Entry 3TYY (X-ray diffraction, 2.40 A resolution); this record covers chains A and B.

# Chain A (and B)
Molecule: Lamin-B1
From: Homo sapiens
Notes: fragment: Coil 2 (UNP RESIDUES: 311-388); chain B of this document is another copy of the same molecule, construct and numbering; everything in this record applies to it too
UniProtKB: P20700 (LMNB1_HUMAN); residues 311-388 here = UniProt positions 311-388
Chain sequence (95 residues; each row starts with the number of its first residue):
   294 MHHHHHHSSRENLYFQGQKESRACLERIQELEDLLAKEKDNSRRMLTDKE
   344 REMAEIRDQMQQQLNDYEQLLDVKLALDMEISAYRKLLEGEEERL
Unresolved in the structure: 294-310, 386-388 (chain B: 294-312, 384-388)
Sequence notes: expression tag (294-310)
UniProt features mapped onto this chain:
  - modified residue: Lys330 (N6-acetyllysine), Ser375 (Phosphoserine)
  - cross-link (Glycyl lysine isopeptide (Lys-Gly)): Lys312 (interchain with G-Cter in SUMO2), Lys330 (interchain with G-Cter in SUMO2)
Reported in the primary citation:
  - self-association interface (contacts with another copy of this molecule); pairs are residue here / residue on that copy: Cys317-Cys317 (disulfide), Arg320-Glu325 (salt bridge), Glu343-Lys342, Glu345-Arg350 (salt bridge), Arg378-Glu373 (salt bridge)

# Chain A / chain B interface
Residue-residue contacts - 74 pairs, chain A then chain B:
  Glu313(A) with Ser314(B), hydrogen bond; Cys317(B)
  Ser314(A) with Glu313(B), hydrogen bond
  Cys317(A) with Glu313(B); Cys317(B), disulfide
  Arg320(A) with Ile321(B); Glu325(B), salt bridge
  Ile321(A) with Arg320(B); Ile321(B), hydrophobic; Leu324(B)
  Leu324(A) with Ile321(B); Leu324(B), hydrophobic
  Glu325(A) with Arg320(B), salt bridge; Leu324(B)
  Leu327(A) with Leu328(B)
  Leu328(A) with Leu327(B); Leu328(B), hydrophobic
  Glu331(A) with Glu331(B); Lys332(B); Ser335(B), hydrogen bond
  Lys332(A) with Glu331(B)
  Ser335(A) with Ser335(B), hydrogen bond; Met338(B)
  Met338(A) with Leu339(B), hydrophobic
  Leu339(A) with Met338(B), hydrophobic; Lys342(B)
  Lys342(A) with Glu343(B)
  Glu343(A) with Lys342(B), salt bridge
  Glu345(A) with Arg350(B), salt bridge
  Met346(A) with Glu345(B); Met346(B), hydrophobic
  Ile349(A) with Met346(B), hydrophobic; Ile349(B), hydrophobic; Arg350(B)
  Arg350(A) with Ile349(B)
  Gln352(A) with Met353(B)
  Met353(A) with Ile349(B), hydrophobic; Gln352(B); Met353(B), hydrophobic; Gln356(B), hydrogen bond (backbone-side chain)
  Gln356(A) with Met353(B); Gln356(B), hydrogen bond; Leu357(B)
  Leu357(A) with Gln356(B)
  Asp359(A) with Tyr360(B)
  Tyr360(A) with Asp359(B); Tyr360(B), hydrophobic; Leu363(B)
  Leu363(A) with Tyr360(B), hydrophobic; Leu363(B), hydrophobic; Leu364(B); Lys367(B)
  Leu364(A) with Leu363(B)
  Val366(A) with Lys367(B)
  Lys367(A) with Leu363(B); Val366(B); Leu370(B)
  Leu370(A) with Lys367(B); Asp371(B); Ile374(B), hydrophobic
  Asp371(A) with Leu370(B)
  Glu373(A) with Ile374(B)
  Ile374(A) with Glu373(B); Ile374(B), hydrophobic; Tyr377(B), hydrophobic
  Tyr377(A) with Tyr377(B), hydrophobic; Arg378(B); Leu381(B), hydrophobic
  Arg378(A) with Glu373(B), salt bridge; Tyr377(B), hydrogen bond
  Leu380(A) with Leu381(B), hydrophobic
  Leu381(A) with Tyr377(B), hydrophobic; Leu380(B); Leu381(B), hydrophobic
Also at the interface, not in a pair above, chain A (39 interface residues in all): Ala316
Also at the interface, not in a pair above, chain B (40 interface residues in all): Ala316, Glu382
Disulfides between the chains: Cys317(A)-Cys317(B)

# Summary
39 residues of chain A and 40 residues of chain B are in contact; the contacts include 1 disulfide bond, 7
hydrogen bonds and 5 salt bridges. Among the polar pairs are Arg320(A)-Glu325(B), Glu343(A)-Lys342(B) and
Glu345(A)-Arg350(B). The paper reports a self-association interface involving Cys317(A), Arg320(A) and
Glu343(A) among others.
Both chains are Lamin-B1 (Homo sapiens). Entry 3TYY (Crystal Structure of Human Lamin-B1 Coil 2 Segment) was
determined by X-ray diffraction, deposited together with 3UMN.
